4F27 - chains A and Q; structure by X-ray diffraction, 1.92 A resolution.

# Chain A
Molecule: Clumping factor B
From: Staphylococcus aureus
Reference sequence: Q6GDH2 (CLFB_STAAR); residue numbers follow UniProt; this construct covers 197-542
Sequence (363 residues; row label = number of the first residue in the row):
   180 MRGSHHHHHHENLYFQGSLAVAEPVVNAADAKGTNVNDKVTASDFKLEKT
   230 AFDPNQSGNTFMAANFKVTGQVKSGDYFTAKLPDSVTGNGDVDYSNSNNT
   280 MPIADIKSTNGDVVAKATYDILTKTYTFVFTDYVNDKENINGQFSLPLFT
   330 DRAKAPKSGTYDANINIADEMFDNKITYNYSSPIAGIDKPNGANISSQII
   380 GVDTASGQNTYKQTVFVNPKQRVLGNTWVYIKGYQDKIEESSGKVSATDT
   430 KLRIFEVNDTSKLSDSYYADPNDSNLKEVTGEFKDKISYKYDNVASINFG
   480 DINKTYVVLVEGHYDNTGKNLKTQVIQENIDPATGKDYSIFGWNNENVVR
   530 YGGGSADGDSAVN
Unresolved in the structure: 180-208, 540-542
Differences from the reference sequence: expression tag (180-196)
Modified positions: Mse180 (selenomethionine); Mse241, Mse280, Mse350 (selenomethionine; parent Met)
Ion coordination: Mg2+ site 1: Asn216, Val219, Ala347; Mg2+ site 2: Tyr468, Tyr470
What the authors report for this chain:
  - contacts within the chain: Asn238-Arg529 (hydrogen bond)

# Chain Q
Molecule: peptide from Fibrinogen alpha chain
Reference sequence: P02671 (FIBA_HUMAN); residues 10-21 here correspond to UniProt positions 336-347 (UniProt number = residue number + 326)
Sequence (13 residues; row label = number of the first residue in the row):
     9 ASGSSGTGSTGNQ
Differences from the reference sequence: expression tag (9)
Curated features (UniProtKB/Swiss-Prot):
  - cross-link: Gln21 (Isoglutamyl lysine isopeptide (Gln-Lys) (interchain with K-?))

# How chain A and chain Q interact
Pairs across the interface (62; chain A residue first):
  Pro233(A) - Ser13(Q)
  Asn234(A) - Ser12(Q)
  Asn234(A) - Ser13(Q)  hydrogen bond (backbone-backbone)
  Gln235(A) - Gly11(Q)  hydrogen bond (side chain-backbone)
  Gln235(A) - Ser12(Q)
  Gln235(A) - Ser13(Q)  hydrogen bond (backbone-backbone)
  Ser236(A) - Ser13(Q)  hydrogen bond
  Ser236(A) - Gly14(Q)  hydrogen bond (side chain-backbone)
  Ser236(A) - Thr15(Q)
  Gly237(A) - Thr15(Q)
  Asn238(A) - Thr15(Q)
  Gly267(A) - Ser17(Q)
  Asn268(A) - Gly16(Q)
  Asn268(A) - Ser17(Q)  hydrogen bond (backbone-backbone)
  Gly269(A) - Thr15(Q)
  Asp270(A) - Gly14(Q)
  Asp270(A) - Thr15(Q)  hydrogen bond (backbone-backbone)
  Asp270(A) - Gly16(Q)
  Val271(A) - Gly16(Q)
  Val271(A) - Ser17(Q)
  Tyr273(A) - Ser17(Q)  hydrogen bond (side chain-backbone)
  Tyr273(A) - Thr18(Q)  hydrogen bond (side chain-backbone)
  Tyr273(A) - Gly19(Q)
  Mse280(A) - Ser17(Q)
  Mse280(A) - Thr18(Q)
  Mse280(A) - Gly19(Q)
  Pro281(A) - Gly19(Q)
  Pro281(A) - Gln21(Q)
  Ile282(A) - Gly19(Q)
  Ala283(A) - Gly19(Q)
  Ala283(A) - Asn20(Q)
  Pro326(A) - Ser17(Q)
  Phe328(A) - Thr15(Q)
  Phe328(A) - Gly16(Q)
  Phe328(A) - Ser17(Q)
  Ser376(A) - Ser12(Q)  hydrogen bond (backbone-side chain)
  Gln377(A) - Ser12(Q)  hydrogen bond
  Gln377(A) - Ser13(Q)  hydrogen bond (side chain-backbone)
  Gln377(A) - Gly14(Q)
  Thr383(A) - Thr18(Q)
  Tyr446(A) - Ser12(Q)
  Trp522(A) - Gly11(Q)
  Trp522(A) - Ser12(Q)  hydrogen bond
  Asn523(A) - Ser10(Q)
  Asn523(A) - Gly11(Q)
  Asn523(A) - Ser12(Q)  hydrogen bond (backbone-backbone)
  Asn524(A) - Ser12(Q)  hydrogen bond
  Glu525(A) - Ser12(Q)
  Glu525(A) - Ser13(Q)
  Glu525(A) - Gly14(Q)  hydrogen bond (backbone-backbone)
  Asn526(A) - Ser13(Q)
  Asn526(A) - Gly14(Q)  hydrogen bond (side chain-backbone)
  Val527(A) - Gly14(Q)  hydrogen bond (backbone-backbone)
  Val527(A) - Thr15(Q)
  Val527(A) - Gly16(Q)  hydrogen bond (backbone-backbone)
  Val528(A) - Gly16(Q)
  Val528(A) - Thr18(Q)
  Arg529(A) - Thr15(Q)
  Arg529(A) - Gly16(Q)  hydrogen bond (backbone-backbone)
  Arg529(A) - Ser17(Q)  hydrogen bond (backbone-side chain)
  Tyr530(A) - Asn20(Q)
  Gly531(A) - Asn20(Q)  hydrogen bond (backbone-side chain)
Interface residues without a listed pair, chain A (33 interface residues in all): Arg331
Interface residues without a listed pair, chain Q (13 interface residues in all): Ala9
Interface features reported in the paper:
  - interface residues, chain A: Mse280(A), Pro281(A), Arg529(A)

# In short
33 residues of chain A face 13 of chain Q across their interface; the contacts include 22 hydrogen bonds.
Polar contacts include Gln235(A)-Gly11(Q), Ser236(A)-Ser13(Q) and Ser236(A)-Gly14(Q). Asn216(A), Val219(A) and
Ala347(A) coordinate Mg2+ site 1. The paper reports interface residues Mse280(A), Pro281(A) and Arg529(A);
contacts within the chain involving Asn238(A) and Arg529(A).
Here chain A is Clumping factor B (Staphylococcus aureus) and chain Q is peptide from Fibrinogen alpha chain.
Entry 4F27 (Crystal structures reveal the multi-ligand binding mechanism of the Staphylococcus aureus ClfB)
was determined by X-ray diffraction, deposited together with 4F1Z, 4F20 and 4F24.
